Entry 7OD7 (electron microscopy, 2.80 A resolution); this record covers chains B and C of the 5 polymer chains in the assembly.

Chain B (and C):
Molecule: Capsid protein
Source organism: Hepatitis B virus genotype D subtype ayw (isolate France/Tiollais/1979)
Notes: chain C of this document is another copy of the same molecule, construct and numbering; everything in this record applies to it too
Reference sequence: P03146 (CAPSD_HBVD3); residues 1-183 here = UniProt positions 1-183
Chain sequence (183 residues; numbered 1 to 183; the number before each row is that of its first residue):
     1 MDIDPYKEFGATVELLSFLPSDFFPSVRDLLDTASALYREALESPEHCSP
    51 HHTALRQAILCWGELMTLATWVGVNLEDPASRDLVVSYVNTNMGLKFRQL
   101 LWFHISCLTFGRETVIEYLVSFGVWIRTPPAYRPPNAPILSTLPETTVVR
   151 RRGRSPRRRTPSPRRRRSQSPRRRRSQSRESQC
Unresolved in the structure: 151-183 (chain C: 145-183)
Swiss-Prot annotation at these positions:
  - region: S155 to Q177 (3 X 8 AA repeats of S-P-R-R-R-[PR]-S-Q), Q177 to C183 (RNA binding)
  - motif: R158 to R175 (Bipartite nuclear localization signal)
  - modified residue (Phosphoserine): S155, S162, S170
  - natural variant: T33 (T33N: In strain: Latvia), A80 (A80I: In strain: Latvia), F97 (F97L: Frequent mutation in chronic HBV carriers)
  - mutagenesis: S155 (S155A: Complete loss of replication), S162 (S162A: Complete loss of pregenomic RNA encapsidation and replication), S170 (S170A: Partial loss of replication)
From the paper describing this entry:
  - conformationally variable residues (order/disorder transition): P79 to L84
  - binding site for Sllrgm: E77, D78

How chain B and chain C interact:
Residue-residue contacts - 39 pairs, chain B then chain C:
  P20(B) - Y132(C)
  D22(B) - P129(C)
  D22(B) - Y132(C)  hydrogen bond
  F23(B) - P129(C)
  F23(B) - Y132(C)  hydrophobic
  P25(B) - R127(C)
  D29(B) - R127(C)
  D32(B) - R127(C)  salt bridge
  T33(B) - F18(C)
  T33(B) - R127(C)
  S35(B) - E14(C)
  A36(B) - F18(C)  hydrophobic
  R39(B) - E14(C)  salt bridge
  F122(B) - Y132(C)  hydrophobic
  A137(B) - A131(C)
  A137(B) - Y132(C)  hydrophobic
  I139(B) - Y132(C)
  I139(B) - P134(C)
  S141(B) - P134(C)
  T142(B) - S121(C)  hydrogen bond
  L143(B) - S121(C)
  L143(B) - P138(C)  hydrophobic
  E145(B) - P134(C)
  T147(B) - P134(C)
  T147(B) - N136(C)  hydrogen bond (side chain-backbone)
  T147(B) - A137(C)  hydrogen bond (side chain-backbone)
  T147(B) - P138(C)
  T147(B) - I139(C)  hydrogen bond (backbone-backbone)
  V148(B) - I139(C)
  V148(B) - S141(C)
  V149(B) - T114(C)
  V149(B) - Y118(C)  hydrophobic
  V149(B) - I139(C)  hydrogen bond (backbone-backbone)
  V149(B) - L140(C)
  V149(B) - S141(C)  hydrogen bond (backbone-backbone)
  R150(B) - T114(C)
  R150(B) - S141(C)
  R150(B) - L143(C)  hydrogen bond (side chain-backbone)
  R150(B) - P144(C)
Other interface residues (no listed pair), chain B (22 interface residues in all): L37
Other interface residues (no listed pair), chain C (23 interface residues in all): L15, V120, V124, T128, R133

Summary:
Chain B and chain C form an interface of 22 and 23 residues respectively; the contacts include 8 hydrogen
bonds and 2 salt bridges. Polar contacts include D32(B)-R127(C), R39(B)-E14(C) and D22(B)-Y132(C). From
UniProt: 3 mutagenesis sites on chain B. From the paper: a binding site for Sllrgm at E77(B) and D78(B);
conformational variability at P79(B).
Both chains are Capsid protein (Hepatitis B virus genotype D subtype ayw (isolate France/Tiollais/1979)).
Entry 7OD7 (Hepatitis B core protein + SLLGRM) was determined by electron microscopy (same publication as
7OD6, 7OD8, 7OEN, 7OEV and 7OEW).
